Entry 3J9U (electron microscopy, 7.60 A resolution (low resolution: residue-level contacts below are approximate; hydrogen-bond / salt-bridge calls are withheld)); this record covers chains C and B of the 28 polymer chains in the assembly.

[Chain C]
Name: V-type proton ATPase catalytic subunit A
Source organism: Saccharomyces cerevisiae
Notes: EC 3.6.3.14, 3.1.-.-
Reference sequence: P17255 (VATA_YEAST); the construct lacks a stretch of the UniProt sequence, so the offset changes along the chain: 1-282 = UniProt 2-283; 283-616 = UniProt 738-1071
Amino-acid sequence (616 residues; each row starts with the number of its first residue):
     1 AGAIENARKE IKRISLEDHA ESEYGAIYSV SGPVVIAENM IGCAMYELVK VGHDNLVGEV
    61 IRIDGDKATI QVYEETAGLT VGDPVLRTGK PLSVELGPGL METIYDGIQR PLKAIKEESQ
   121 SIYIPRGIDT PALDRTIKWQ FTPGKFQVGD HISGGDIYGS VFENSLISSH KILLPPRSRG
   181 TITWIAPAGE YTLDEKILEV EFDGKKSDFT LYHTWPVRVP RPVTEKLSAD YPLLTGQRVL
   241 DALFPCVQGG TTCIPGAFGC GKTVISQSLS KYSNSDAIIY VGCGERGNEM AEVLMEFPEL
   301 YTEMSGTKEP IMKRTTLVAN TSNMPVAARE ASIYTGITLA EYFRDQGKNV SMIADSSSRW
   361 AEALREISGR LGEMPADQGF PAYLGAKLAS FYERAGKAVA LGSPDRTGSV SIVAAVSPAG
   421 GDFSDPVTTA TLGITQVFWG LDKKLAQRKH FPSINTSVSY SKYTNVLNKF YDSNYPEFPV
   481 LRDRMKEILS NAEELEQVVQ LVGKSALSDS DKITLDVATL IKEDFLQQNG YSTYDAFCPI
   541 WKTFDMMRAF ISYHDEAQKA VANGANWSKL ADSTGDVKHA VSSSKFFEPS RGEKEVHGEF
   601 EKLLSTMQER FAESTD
Not modelled in the structure: 1-23
Swiss-Prot annotation at these positions:
  - binding site (ATP): G256 to T263
  - modified residue: A1 (N-acetylalanine), T130 (Phosphothreonine), S403 (Phosphoserine), S473 (Phosphoserine)

[Chain B]
Name: V-type proton ATPase subunit B
Source organism: Saccharomyces cerevisiae
Reference sequence: P16140 (VATB_YEAST); residue numbers follow UniProt; this construct covers 1-517
Amino-acid sequence (517 residues; numbered 1 to 517; the number before each row is that of its first residue):
     1 MVLSDKELFA INKKAVEQGF NVKPRLNYNT VSGVNGPLVI LEKVKFPRYN EIVNLTLPDG
    61 TVRQGQVLEI RGDRAIVQVF EGTSGIDVKK TTVEFTGESL RIPVSEDMLG RIFDGSGRPI
   121 DNGPKVFAED YLDINGSPIN PYARIYPEEM ISTGVSAIDT MNSIARGQKI PIFSASGLPH
   181 NEIAAQICRQ AGLVRPTKDV HDGHEENFSI VFAAMGVNLE TARFFKQDFE ENGSLERTSL
   241 FLNLANDPTI ERIITPRLAL TTAEYLAYQT ERHVLTILTD MSSYADALRE VSAAREEVPG
   301 RRGYPGYMYT DLSTIYERAG RVEGRNGSIT QIPILTMPND DITHPIPDLT GYITEGQIFV
   361 DRQLHNKGIY PPINVLPSLS RLMKSAIGEG MTRKDHGDVS NQLYAKYAIG KDAAAMKAVV
   421 GEEALSIEDK LSLEFLEKFE KTFITQGAYE DRTVFESLDQ AWSLLRIYPK EMLNRISPKI
   481 LDEFYDRARD DADEDEEDPD TRSSGKKKDA SQEESLI
Not modelled in the structure: 1-28, 486-517
Swiss-Prot annotation at these positions:
  - binding site (ATP): R381
  - modified residue (Phosphoserine): S4, S137, S503, S504, S511, S515
  - cross-link (Glycyl lysine isopeptide (Lys-Gly)): K14 (interchain with G-Cter in ubiquitin), K508 (interchain with G-Cter in ubiquitin)

[Chain C / chain B interface]
Residue-residue contacts - 73 pairs, chain C then chain B:
  I41(C) - K90(B)
  G42(C) - D87(B)
  G42(C) - V88(B)
  G42(C) - K90(B)
  C43(C) - I86(B)
  C43(C) - D87(B)
  C43(C) - V88(B)
  A44(C) - I86(B)
  A44(C) - D87(B)
  M45(C) - V34(B)
  M45(C) - T83(B)
  M45(C) - S84(B)
  M45(C) - G85(B)
  M45(C) - I86(B)
  Y46(C) - S84(B)
  R62(C) - V34(B)
  R62(C) - N35(B)
  I63(C) - G33(B)
  I63(C) - V34(B)
  I63(C) - N35(B)
  D64(C) - N35(B)
  G65(C) - S32(B)
  E225(C) - R223(B)
  K226(C) - L219(B)
  K226(C) - E220(B)
  K226(C) - R223(B)
  L227(C) - L219(B)
  L227(C) - E220(B)
  S228(C) - E220(B)
  S228(C) - R223(B)
  E373(C) - A294(B)
  M374(C) - A293(B)
  A376(C) - R289(B)
  D377(C) - R302(B)
  D377(C) - Y304(B)
  P381(C) - R289(B)
  A382(C) - R289(B)
  A382(C) - E290(B)
  A382(C) - A293(B)
  Y383(C) - G36(B)
  Y383(C) - E290(B)
  Y383(C) - A294(B)
  G385(C) - R289(B)
  A386(C) - T249(B)
  A386(C) - R252(B)
  A389(C) - N218(B)
  A389(C) - A245(B)
  A389(C) - R252(B)
  S390(C) - A245(B)
  S390(C) - N246(B)
  Y392(C) - N218(B)
  E393(C) - V217(B)
  E393(C) - N218(B)
  E393(C) - L219(B)
  E393(C) - L244(B)
  E393(C) - A245(B)
  E393(C) - N246(B)
  A395(C) - E220(B)
  S424(C) - N339(B)
  T429(C) - S176(B)
  T429(C) - P338(B)
  L432(C) - S176(B)
  G433(C) - S176(B)
  G433(C) - H180(B)
  I434(C) - N218(B)
  Q436(C) - E220(B)
  Y460(C) - S176(B)
  Y460(C) - G177(B)
  K462(C) - S176(B)
  K462(C) - G177(B)
  K462(C) - L178(B)
  K462(C) - P179(B)
  N465(C) - E182(B)
Other interface residues (no listed pair), chain C (43 interface residues in all): Y24, M40, P220, L384, G396, Y463
Other interface residues (no listed pair), chain B (43 interface residues in all): P37, I40, G216, E296, E297, G303, R362

[Overview]
The chain C/chain B interface involves 43 residues from each chain. From UniProt: 8 ATP-binding residues on
chain C; ATP-binding residue R381(B) on chain B.
Chain C is V-type proton ATPase catalytic subunit A and chain B is V-type proton ATPase subunit B, both from
Saccharomyces cerevisiae; the structure, Yeast V-ATPase state 2, was determined by electron microscopy
together with 3J9T and 3J9V from the same study.
